3PTO - chains C and D of the 5 polymer chains in the assembly; structure by X-ray diffraction, 3.01 A resolution.

# Chain C (and D)
Name: Nucleoprotein
Source organism: Vesicular stomatitis Indiana virus
Notes: chain D of this document is another copy of the same molecule, construct and numbering; everything in this record applies to it too
UniProt: P03521 (NCAP_VSIVA); numbering as in UniProt (aligned over 2-422)
Sequence (421 residues; numbered 2 to 422; the number before each row is that of its first residue):
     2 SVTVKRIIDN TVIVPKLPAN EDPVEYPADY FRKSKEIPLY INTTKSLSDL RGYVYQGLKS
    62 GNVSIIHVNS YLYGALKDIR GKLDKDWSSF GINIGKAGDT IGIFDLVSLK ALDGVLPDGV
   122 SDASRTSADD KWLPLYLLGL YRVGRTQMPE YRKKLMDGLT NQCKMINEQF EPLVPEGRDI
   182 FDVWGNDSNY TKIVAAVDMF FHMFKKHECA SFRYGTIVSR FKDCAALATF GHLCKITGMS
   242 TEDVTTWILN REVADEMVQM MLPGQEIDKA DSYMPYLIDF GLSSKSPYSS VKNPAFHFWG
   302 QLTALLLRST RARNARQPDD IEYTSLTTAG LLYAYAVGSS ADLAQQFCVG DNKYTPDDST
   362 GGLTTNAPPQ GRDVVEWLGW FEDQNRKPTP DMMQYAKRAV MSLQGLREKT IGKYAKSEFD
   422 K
Unresolved in the structure: 358-365 (chain D: 359-363)
Bound ions: uranyl (VI) ion site 1: E253, E323 (shared with D343(D) of chain D); uranyl (VI) ion site 2: D343 (shared with 2 residues of chain B); uranyl (VI) ion site 3 near D384 (its only coordinating residue here)
Swiss-Prot annotation at these positions:
  - binding site (RNA): R143, Y152, K206, R214, K286, R317, R408

# Interface between chain C and chain D
Contacting residue pairs - 89 pairs, chain C then chain D:
  S2(C) - E243(D)  hydrogen bond (backbone-side chain)
  V5(C) - E243(D)
  V5(C) - T246(D)
  R7(C) - R252(D)
  R7(C) - A255(D)
  R7(C) - D256(D)  salt bridge
  I14(C) - M258(D)  hydrophobic
  I14(C) - V259(D)  hydrophobic
  P16(C) - T242(D)  hydrogen bond (backbone-side chain)
  P16(C) - E243(D)
  P16(C) - T246(D)
  K17(C) - F231(D)
  K17(C) - M262(D)  hydrogen bond (side chain-backbone)
  K17(C) - D269(D)
  L18(C) - G232(D)
  L18(C) - D269(D)
  P19(C) - F222(D)  hydrophobic
  P19(C) - I268(D)
  A20(C) - I268(D)
  A20(C) - D269(D)
  A20(C) - K270(D)
  E22(C) - K206(D)
  D23(C) - K206(D)
  E26(C) - K207(D)  salt bridge
  G62(C) - N168(D)
  G178(C) - T161(D)
  R179(C) - T161(D)
  D180(C) - T161(D)
  D180(C) - C164(D)  hydrogen bond
  D180(C) - Q170(D)
  V184(C) - C164(D)
  V184(C) - K165(D)
  V184(C) - M166(D)
  N187(C) - K165(D)
  D188(C) - M166(D)
  T246(C) - F348(D)
  T247(C) - F348(D)
  T247(C) - C349(D)
  I249(C) - Q347(D)  hydrogen bond (backbone-backbone)
  I249(C) - F348(D)  hydrophobic
  L250(C) - L344(D)  hydrophobic
  L250(C) - A345(D)  hydrogen bond (backbone-backbone)
  L250(C) - Q346(D)
  L250(C) - Q347(D)
  N251(C) - D343(D)
  N251(C) - Q347(D)
  R252(C) - Q347(D)
  A255(C) - Q347(D)
  A255(C) - F348(D)  hydrophobic
  S285(C) - K207(D)  hydrogen bond
  D320(C) - T311(D)
  D320(C) - R312(D)  salt bridge
  D321(C) - H233(D)  salt bridge
  D321(C) - K236(D)
  I322(C) - K236(D)
  I322(C) - I237(D)
  E323(C) - K236(D)
  E323(C) - I237(D)
  E323(C) - T238(D)
  E323(C) - G239(D)
  E323(C) - D343(D)
  E323(C) - R373(D)  salt bridge
  Y324(C) - I237(D)  hydrophobic
  Y324(C) - R309(D)
  T325(C) - L308(D)
  T325(C) - R309(D)
  S326(C) - A342(D)
  S326(C) - D343(D)  hydrogen bond
  S326(C) - R373(D)  hydrogen bond
  D374(C) - D352(D)
  V376(C) - Q346(D)
  V376(C) - D352(D)
  V376(C) - N353(D)
  V376(C) - K354(D)
  L379(C) - Q346(D)
  L379(C) - K354(D)
  G380(C) - K354(D)
  E383(C) - K354(D)
  N386(C) - L364(D)
  R387(C) - S341(D)
  R387(C) - A342(D)  hydrogen bond (side chain-backbone)
  R387(C) - D343(D)
  R387(C) - Q371(D)
  K388(C) - Y336(D)
  K388(C) - S340(D)
  K388(C) - D392(D)  salt bridge
  K410(C) - T311(D)
  S418(C) - S403(D)
  E419(C) - R309(D)  salt bridge
Interface residues without a listed pair, chain C (56 interface residues in all): V15, I66, M258, V259, Q318, T329, A330, V375, F382, Y415, K422
Interface residues without a listed pair, chain D (64 interface residues in all): L228, C235, L263, P264, A271, S310, V338, G339, V350, T356, Y396, R399, M402

# In short
56 residues of chain C face 64 of chain D across their interface; the contacts include 10 hydrogen bonds and 7
salt bridges. Polar pairs include R7(C)-D256(D), E26(C)-K207(D) and D320(C)-R312(D). Curated annotation
(UniProt) lists 7 RNA-binding residues on chain C.
Chain C and chain D are both Nucleoprotein (Vesicular stomatitis Indiana virus); the structure, Crystal
Structure of an empty Vesicular Stomatitis Virus Nucleocapsid Protein Complex, was determined by X-ray
diffraction (same publication as 3PTX, 3PU0, 3PU1 and 3PU4).
